PDB entry 9CRP | electron microscopy, 3.20 A resolution | chains M and D of the 14 polymer chains in the assembly

[Chain M]
Molecule: 23-nt DNA strand
Source organism: Saccharolobus solfataricus
Sequence (23 nucleotides; each row starts with the number of its first residue):
     2 ATCTGGGGCGGGTTTTCCTCGAA

[Chain D]
Molecule: CRISPR-associated aCascade subunit Cas7/Csa2 2
Source organism: Saccharolobus solfataricus P2
Reference sequence: Q97Y91 (CSA2B_SACS2); residue numbers follow UniProt; this construct covers 1-321
Amino-acid sequence (321 residues; each row starts with the number of its first residue):
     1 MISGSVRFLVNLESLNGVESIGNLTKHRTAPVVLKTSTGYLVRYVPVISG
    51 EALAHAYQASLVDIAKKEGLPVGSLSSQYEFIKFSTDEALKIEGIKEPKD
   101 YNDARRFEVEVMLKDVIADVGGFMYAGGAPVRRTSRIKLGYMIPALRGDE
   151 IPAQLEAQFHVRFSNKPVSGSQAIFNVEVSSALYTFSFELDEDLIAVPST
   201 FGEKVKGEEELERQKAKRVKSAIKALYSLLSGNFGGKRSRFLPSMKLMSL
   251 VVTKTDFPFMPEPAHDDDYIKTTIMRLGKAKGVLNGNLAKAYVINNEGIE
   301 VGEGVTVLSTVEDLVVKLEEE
Not modelled in the structure: 169-172, 321
Swiss-Prot annotation at these positions:
  - mutagenesis: His160 (H160A: Significantly reduced affinity for crRNA)

[How chain M and chain D interact]
Pairs across the interface (14):
  DG6(M) with Val161(D), base contact; Pro167(D), phosphate contact; Val168(D), hydrogen bond to the phosphate; Ala173(D), sugar contact; Ile174(D), base contact
  DG7(M) with Phe159(D), base contact; Ala173(D), sugar contact; Ile174(D), base contact
  DG8(M) with Asn23(D), sugar contact; Arg162(D), base contact
  DT15(M) with Met124(D), base contact
  DT16(M) with Ala126(D), sugar contact
  DT17(M) with Gly127(D), phosphate contact; Arg132(D), hydrogen bond to the base
Interface residues without a listed pair, chain M (8 interface residues in all): DT5, DG9
Interface residues without a listed pair, chain D (17 interface residues in all): Gly22, Ser85, Pro130, Phe175, Asn176

[In short]
The interface between chain M and chain D involves 8 residues on one side and 17 on the other, with 2 hydrogen
bonds. Polar pairs include DT17(M)-Arg132(D) and DG6(M)-Val168(D). From UniProt: one mutagenesis site on chain
D.
Here chain M is a 23-nt DNA strand (Saccharolobus solfataricus) and chain D is CRISPR-associated aCascade
subunit Cas7/Csa2 2 (Saccharolobus solfataricus P2). Entry 9CRP (Post-targeting aCascade Type IA CRISPR-Cas
Surveillance Complexes) was determined by electron microscopy.
